PDB entry 7XEK | X-ray diffraction, 1.88 A resolution | chain A

# Chain A
Protein: Cysteine desulfurase SufS
From: Bacillus subtilis subsp. subtilis str. 168
Notes: EC 2.8.1.7
UniProt: O32164 (SUFS_BACSU); numbering as in UniProt (aligned over 1-406)
Amino-acid sequence (419 residues; numbered -2 to 416; the number before each row is that of its first residue; numbers below 1 keep their minus sign (Met-2 is residue -2)):
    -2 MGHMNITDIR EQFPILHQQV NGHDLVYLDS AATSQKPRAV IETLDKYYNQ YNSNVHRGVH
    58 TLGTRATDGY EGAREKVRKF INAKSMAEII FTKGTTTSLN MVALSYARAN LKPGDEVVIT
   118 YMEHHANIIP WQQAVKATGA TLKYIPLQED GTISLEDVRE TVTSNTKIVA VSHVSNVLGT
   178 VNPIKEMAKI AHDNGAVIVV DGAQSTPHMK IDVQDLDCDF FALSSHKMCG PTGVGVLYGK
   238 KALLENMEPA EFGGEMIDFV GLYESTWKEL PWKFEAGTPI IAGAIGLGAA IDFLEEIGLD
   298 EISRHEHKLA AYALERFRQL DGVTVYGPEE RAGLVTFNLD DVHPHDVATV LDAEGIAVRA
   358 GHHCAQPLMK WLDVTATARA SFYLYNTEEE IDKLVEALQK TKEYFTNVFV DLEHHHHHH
Disordered / not traced: -2 to 0, 414-416
Construct notes: initiating methionine (-2); expression tag (-1 to 0, 407-416)
Residues lining bound ligands: 9YX ((2S,4S)-2-[2-methyl-3-oxidanyl-5-(phosphonooxymethyl)pyridin-4-yl]-1,3-thiazolidine-4-carboxylic acid): Ala28, Ala29, Asn51, Gly91, Thr92, Thr93, His121, Ala123, Ser169, Val171, Asn173, Asp198, Ala200, Gln201, Ser221, His223, Lys224, Gly274, Thr275, Arg356, Arg376
UniProt features mapped onto this chain:
  - active site: Cys361 (Cysteine persulfide intermediate)
  - modified residue: Lys224 (N6-(pyridoxal phosphate)lysine)

# Overview
Chain A binds compound 9YX. From UniProt: active-site residue Cys361.
Chain A is Cysteine desulfurase SufS (Bacillus subtilis subsp. subtilis str. 168); the structure, SufS with
D-cysteine for 30 min, was determined by X-ray diffraction, deposited together with 7YB3, 7XEL and 7XEN.
